7AAP - chains C and D of the 6 polymer chains in the assembly; structure by electron microscopy, 2.50 A resolution.

# Chain C
Name: Non-structural protein 7
Source organism: Severe acute respiratory syndrome coronavirus 2
Notes: EC 3.4.19.12, 3.4.22.-, 3.4.22.69, 2.7.7.48, 3.6.4.12, 3.6.4.13, 3.1.13.-, 3.1.-.-, 2.1.1.-
UniProtKB: P0DTD1 (R1AB_SARS2); residues 1-83 here correspond to UniProt positions 3860-3942 (UniProt number = residue number + 3859)
Chain sequence (83 residues; row label = number of the first residue in the row):
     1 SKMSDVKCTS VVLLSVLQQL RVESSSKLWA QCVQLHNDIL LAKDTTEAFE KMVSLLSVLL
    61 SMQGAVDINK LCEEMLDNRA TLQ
Not modelled in the structure: 1, 69-83
Curated features (UniProtKB/Swiss-Prot):
  - site: Gln83 (Cleavage)

# Chain D
Name: Non-structural protein 8
Source organism: Severe acute respiratory syndrome coronavirus 2
Notes: EC 3.4.19.12, 3.4.22.-, 3.4.22.69, 2.7.7.48, 3.6.4.12, 3.6.4.13, 3.1.13.-, 3.1.-.-, 2.1.1.-
UniProtKB: P0DTD1 (R1AB_SARS2); residues 1-198 here correspond to UniProt positions 3943-4140 (UniProt number = residue number + 3942)
Chain sequence (198 residues; each row starts with the number of its first residue):
     1 AIASEFSSLP SYAAFATAQE AYEQAVANGD SEVVLKKLKK SLNVAKSEFD RDAAMQRKLE
    61 KMADQAMTQM YKQARSEDKR AKVTSAMQTM LFTMLRKLDN DALNNIINNA RDGCVPLNII
   121 PLTTAAKLMV VIPDYNTYKN TCDGTTFTYA SALWEIQQVV DADSKIVQLS EISMDNSPNL
   181 AWPLIVTALR ANSAVKLQ
Not modelled in the structure: 1-83, 112-198
Curated features (UniProtKB/Swiss-Prot):
  - site: Gln198 (Cleavage)

# How chain C and chain D interact
Contacting residue pairs (24):
  Asp5(C) - Leu98(D)
  Thr9(C) - Met94(D)
  Thr9(C) - Leu98(D)
  Val12(C) - Met90(D)  hydrophobic
  Val12(C) - Leu91(D)
  Val12(C) - Met94(D)  hydrophobic
  Leu13(C) - Leu91(D)  hydrophobic
  Val16(C) - Gln88(D)
  Val16(C) - Leu91(D)  hydrophobic
  Gln19(C) - Thr84(D)
  Phe49(C) - Asn100(D)
  Met52(C) - Leu95(D)  hydrophobic
  Met52(C) - Leu103(D)  hydrophobic
  Val53(C) - Ala102(D)  hydrophobic
  Val53(C) - Leu103(D)  hydrophobic
  Val53(C) - Ile106(D)
  Leu56(C) - Leu95(D)  hydrophobic
  Leu56(C) - Leu103(D)  hydrophobic
  Leu60(C) - Ile106(D)
  Leu60(C) - Ile107(D)  hydrophobic
  Leu60(C) - Ala110(D)  hydrophobic
  Val66(C) - Gln88(D)
  Val66(C) - Phe92(D)  hydrophobic
  Ile68(C) - Phe92(D)  hydrophobic
Interface residues without a listed pair, chain C (18 interface residues in all): Val6, Ser15, Leu20, Ser57, Ala65
Interface residues without a listed pair, chain D (16 interface residues in all): Met87, Arg111

# Summary
The interface between chain C and chain D involves 18 residues on one side and 16 on the other.
Here chain C is Non-structural protein 7 and chain D is Non-structural protein 8, both from Severe acute
respiratory syndrome coronavirus 2. Entry 7AAP (Nsp7-Nsp8-Nsp12 SARS-CoV2 RNA-dependent RNA polymerase in
complex with template:primer dsRNA and favipiravir-RTP) was determined by electron microscopy.
